PDB entry 6S39 | X-ray diffraction, 1.88 A resolution | chains A and P

Chain A:
Name: 14-3-3 protein sigma
Source organism: Homo sapiens
UniProtKB: P31947 (1433S_HUMAN); numbering as in UniProt (aligned over 1-248)
Amino-acid sequence (253 residues; numbered -4 to 248; the number before each row is that of its first residue; numbers below 1 keep their minus sign (Gly-4 is residue -4)):
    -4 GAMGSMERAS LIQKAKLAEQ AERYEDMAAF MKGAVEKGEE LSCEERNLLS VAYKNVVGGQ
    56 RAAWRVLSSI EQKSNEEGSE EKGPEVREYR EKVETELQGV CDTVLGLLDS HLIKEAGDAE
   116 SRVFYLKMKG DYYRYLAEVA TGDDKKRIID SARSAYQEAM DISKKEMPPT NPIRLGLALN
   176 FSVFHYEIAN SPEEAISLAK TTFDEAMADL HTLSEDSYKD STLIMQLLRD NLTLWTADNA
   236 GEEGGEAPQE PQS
Unresolved in the structure: 71-77, 137-138, 232-248
Construct notes: expression tag (-4 to 0)
UniProt features mapped onto this chain:
  - site (Interaction with phosphoserine on interacting protein): Arg56, Arg129
  - modified residue (Phosphoserine): Ser5, Ser74, Ser248
Ligand contacts: K5Z (5-(3-azanylpropyl)-4-phenyl-thiophene-2-carboximidamide): Glu14, Cys38, Glu39, Asn42, Leu43, Val46, Asp215

Chain P:
Name: Cellular tumor antigen p53
UniProtKB: P04637 (P53_HUMAN); residue numbers follow UniProt; this construct covers 382-393
Amino-acid sequence (12 residues; each row starts with the number of its first residue):
   382 KLMFKTEGPD SD
Modified positions: Thr387 (phosphothreonine; TPO)
UniProt features mapped onto this chain:
  - modified residue: Lys382 (N6,N6-dimethyllysine), Ser392 (Phosphoserine)
  - cross-link: Lys386 (Glycyl lysine isopeptide (Lys-Gly) (interchain with G-Cter in SUMO))
  - natural variant: Phe385 (F385L: In a sporadic cancer), Gly389 (G389W: In a sporadic cancer), Ser392 (S392L: In a sporadic cancer)
  - mutagenesis: Lys382 (K382A: Abolishes acetylation by CREBBP; K382R: Abolishes monomethylation by KMT5A), Leu383 (L383A: Abolishes S-315 phosphorylation by CDK2/cyclin A), Phe385 (F385A: Reduced SUMO1 conjugation), Lys386 (K386A: Abolishes SUMO1 conjugation, in vitro and in vivo), Thr387 (T387A: No effect SUMO1 conjugation), Glu388 (E388A: Abolishes SUMO1 conjugation), Ser392 (S392D: Mimics phosphorylation; promotes ability to undergo liquid-liquid phase separation; S392E: Abolished ability to undergo liquid-liquid phase separation)

How chain A and chain P interact:
Contacting residue pairs (36; chain A residue first):
  Lys49(A) - Thr387(P)
  Lys49(A) - Glu388(P)
  Lys49(A) - Pro390(P)  hydrogen bond (side chain-backbone)
  Lys49(A) - Ser392(P)  hydrogen bond (backbone-side chain)
  Asn50(A) - Pro390(P)
  Asn50(A) - Ser392(P)
  Gly53(A) - Ser392(P)
  Gly53(A) - Asp393(P)
  Gly54(A) - Ser392(P)  hydrogen bond (backbone-backbone)
  Arg56(A) - Met384(P)
  Arg56(A) - Thr387(P)
  Arg56(A) - Asp393(P)  salt bridge
  Ala57(A) - Asp393(P)
  Arg60(A) - Lys382(P)
  Arg60(A) - Met384(P)
  Arg60(A) - Asp393(P)  salt bridge
  Lys122(A) - Glu388(P)  salt bridge
  Arg129(A) - Thr387(P)
  Tyr130(A) - Thr387(P)
  Glu133(A) - Met384(P)
  Leu174(A) - Lys386(P)
  Leu174(A) - Thr387(P)
  Leu174(A) - Glu388(P)
  Asn175(A) - Thr387(P)
  Asn175(A) - Glu388(P)  hydrogen bond (side chain-backbone)
  Val178(A) - Lys386(P)
  Val178(A) - Thr387(P)
  Tyr181(A) - Phe385(P)  hydrophobic
  Glu182(A) - Lys382(P)  salt bridge
  Glu182(A) - Phe385(P)
  Leu222(A) - Lys386(P)
  Asp225(A) - Lys386(P)  salt bridge
  Asn226(A) - Phe385(P)
  Asn226(A) - Lys386(P)  hydrogen bond (side chain-backbone)
  Leu229(A) - Leu383(P)  hydrophobic
  Trp230(A) - Phe385(P)
Interface residues without a listed pair, chain A (23 interface residues in all): Val46, Gly171

Summary:
The interface between chain A and chain P involves 23 residues on one side and 10 on the other; the contacts
include 5 hydrogen bonds and 5 salt bridges. Polar pairs include Arg56(A)-Asp393(P), Arg60(A)-Asp393(P) and
Lys122(A)-Glu388(P). Chain A binds compound K5Z.
Chain A is 14-3-3 protein sigma (Homo sapiens) and chain P is Cellular tumor antigen p53; the structure,
Fragment AZ-018 binding at the p53pT387/14-3-3 sigma interface, was determined by X-ray diffraction, deposited
together with 6R5L, 6RHC, 6RJL, 6RJQ, 6RJZ, 6RK8 and 24 further entries.
